PDB entry 6HF7 | X-ray diffraction, 1.96 A resolution | chains A and B of the 3 polymer chains in the assembly

== Chain A (and B) ==
Molecule: Adenylate kinase
Organism: Methanothermococcus thermolithotrophicus
Notes: EC 2.7.4.3; chain B of this document is another copy of the same molecule, construct and numbering; everything in this record applies to it too
UniProtKB: P43410 (KADA_METTL); residues 1-192 here = UniProt positions 1-192
Sequence (192 residues; each row starts with the number of its first residue):
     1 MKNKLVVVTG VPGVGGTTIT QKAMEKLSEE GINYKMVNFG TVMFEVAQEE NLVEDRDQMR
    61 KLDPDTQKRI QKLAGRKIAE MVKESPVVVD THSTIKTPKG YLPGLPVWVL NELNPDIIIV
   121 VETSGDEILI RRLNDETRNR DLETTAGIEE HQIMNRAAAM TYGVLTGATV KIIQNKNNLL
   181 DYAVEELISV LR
Not modelled in the structure: 1
UniProt features mapped onto this chain:
  - binding site (ATP): G10 to T18

== Interface between chain A and chain B ==
Pairs across the interface - 39 pairs, chain A then chain B:
  T94(A) with M160(B)
  P98(A) with K171(B), hydrogen bond (backbone-side chain); V190(B)
  K99(A) with I117(B); T169(B), hydrogen bond (backbone-side chain); K171(B); S189(B), hydrogen bond (side chain-backbone); V190(B), hydrogen bond (side chain-backbone); R192(B), hydrogen bond (side chain-backbone)
  G100(A) with T169(B); V170(B); K171(B)
  Y101(A) with T169(B); V170(B), hydrogen bond (backbone-backbone)
  L102(A) with G167(B); T169(B)
  P103(A) with M160(B), hydrophobic; G163(B); V164(B); A168(B)
  L105(A) with V164(B)
  P106(A) with V164(B)
  V107(A) with V164(B), hydrogen bond (backbone-backbone); L165(B)
  W108(A) with T166(B); G167(B)
  E150(A) with R156(B), salt bridge; I172(B)
  I153(A) with R156(B)
  M154(A) with R156(B); M160(B); V170(B), hydrophobic; I172(B), hydrophobic
  A158(A) with M160(B)
  T161(A) with T161(B), hydrogen bond; V164(B)
  Y162(A) with V164(B), hydrophobic
  L165(A) with V164(B), hydrophobic; L165(B), hydrophobic
Other interface residues (no listed pair), chain A (21 interface residues in all): T97, L110, A157
Other interface residues (no listed pair), chain B (20 interface residues in all): K4, A157, Q174

== Summary ==
21 residues of chain A and 20 residues of chain B are in contact; the contacts include 8 hydrogen bonds and 1
salt bridge. Polar contacts include E150(A)-R156(B), P98(A)-K171(B) and K99(A)-T169(B). Curated annotation
(UniProt) lists 9 ATP-binding residues on chain A.
Chain A and chain B are both Adenylate kinase (Methanothermococcus thermolithotrophicus); the structure,
Crystal structure of the adenylate kinase from Methanothermococcus thermolithotrophicus co-crystallized with
Tb-Xo4, was determined by X-ray diffraction together with 6HF6 and 6HK1 from the same study.
